Entry 6O7X (electron microscopy, 8.70 A resolution (very low resolution: no residue pairs are listed; an interface is given only as per-side residue counts)); this record covers chains F and A of the 31 polymer chains in the assembly.

[Chain F]
Protein: V-type proton ATPase subunit B
Source organism: Saccharomyces cerevisiae (strain ATCC 204508 / S288c)
Reference sequence: P16140 (VATB_YEAST); residue numbers follow UniProt; this construct covers 1-517
Amino-acid sequence (517 residues; numbered 1 to 517; the number before each row is that of its first residue):
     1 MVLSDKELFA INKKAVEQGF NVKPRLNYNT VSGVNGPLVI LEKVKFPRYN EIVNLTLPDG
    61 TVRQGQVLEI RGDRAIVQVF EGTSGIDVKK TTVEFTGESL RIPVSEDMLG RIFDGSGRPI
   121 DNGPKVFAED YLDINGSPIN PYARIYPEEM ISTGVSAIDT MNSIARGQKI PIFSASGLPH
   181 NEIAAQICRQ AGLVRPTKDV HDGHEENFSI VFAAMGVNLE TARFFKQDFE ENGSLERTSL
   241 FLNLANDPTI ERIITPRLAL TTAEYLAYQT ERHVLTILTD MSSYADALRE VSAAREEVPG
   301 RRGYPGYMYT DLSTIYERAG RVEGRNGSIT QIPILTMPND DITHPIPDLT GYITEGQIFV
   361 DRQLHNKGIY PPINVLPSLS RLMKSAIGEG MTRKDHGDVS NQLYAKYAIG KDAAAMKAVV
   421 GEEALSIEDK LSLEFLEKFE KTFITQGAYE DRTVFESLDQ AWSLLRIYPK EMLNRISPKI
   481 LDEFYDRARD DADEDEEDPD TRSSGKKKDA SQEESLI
Not modelled in the structure: 1-28, 486-517
UniProt features mapped onto this chain:
  - binding site (ATP): Arg381
  - modified residue (Phosphoserine): Ser4, Ser137, Ser503, Ser504, Ser511, Ser515
  - cross-link (Glycyl lysine isopeptide (Lys-Gly)): Lys14 (interchain with G-Cter in ubiquitin), Lys508 (interchain with G-Cter in ubiquitin)

[Chain A]
Protein: Vacuolar ATP synthase catalytic subunit A
Source organism: Saccharomyces cerevisiae (strain RM11-1a)
Reference sequence: B3LH69 (B3LH69_YEAS1); residues 0-616 here correspond to UniProt positions 1-617 (UniProt number = residue number + 1)
Amino-acid sequence (639 residues; each row starts with the number of its first residue; numbering starts at 0):
     0 MAGAIENARK EIKRISLEDH AESEYGAIYS VSGPVVIAEN MIGCAMYELV KVGHDNLVGE
    60 VIRIDGDKAT IQVYEETAGL TVGDPVLRTG KPLSVELGPG LMETIYDGIQ RPLKAIKEES
   120 QSIYIPRGID TPALDRTIKW QFTPGKFQVG DHISGGDIYG SVFENSLISS HKILLPPRSR
   180 GTITWIAPAG EYTLDEKILE VEFDGKKSDF TLYHTWPVRV PRPVTEKLSA DYPLLTGQRV
   240 LDALFPCVQG GTTCIPGAFG CGKTVISQSL SKYSNSDAII YVGCGERGNE MAEVLMEFPE
   300 LYTEMSGTKE PIMKRTTLVA NTSNMPVAAR EASIYTGITL AEYFRDQGKN VSMIADSSSR
   360 WAEALREISG RLGEMPADQG FPAYLGAKLA SFYERAGKAV ALGSPDRTGS VSIVAAVSPA
   420 GGDFSDPVTT ATLGITQVFW GLDKKLAQRK HFPSINTSVS YSKYTNVLNK FYDSNYPEFP
   480 VLRDRMKEIL SNAEELEQVV QLVGKSALSD SDKITLDVAT LIKEDFLQQN GYSTYDAFCP
   540 IWKTFDMMRA FISYHDEAQK AVANGANWSK LADSTGDVKH AVSSSKFFEP SRGEKEVHGE
   600 FEKLLSTMQE RFAESTDDYK DHDGDYKDHD IDYKDDDDK
Not modelled in the structure: 0-23, 617-638

[Interface between chain F and chain A]
At this resolution (9 A) residue pairs are not listed: 26 residues of chain F and 26 of chain A lie at the interface.

[Summary]
Chain F and chain A each contribute 26 residues to their interface. From UniProt: ATP-binding residue
Arg381(F) on chain F.
Here chain F is V-type proton ATPase subunit B (Saccharomyces cerevisiae (strain ATCC 204508 / S288c)) and
chain A is Vacuolar ATP synthase catalytic subunit A (Saccharomyces cerevisiae (strain RM11-1a)). Entry 6O7X
(Saccharomyces cerevisiae V-ATPase Stv1-V1VO State 3) was determined by electron microscopy together with
6O7T, 6O7U, 6O7V and 6O7W from the same study.
